5E5N - chains A and C; structure by X-ray diffraction, 2.00 A resolution.

Chain A (and C):
Protein: Polyketide synthase PksL
Source organism: Bacillus subtilis (strain 168)
Notes: chain C of this document is another copy of the same molecule, construct and numbering; everything in this record applies to it too
UniProt: Q05470 (PKSL_BACSU); residues -1 to 595 here correspond to UniProt positions 2870-3466 (UniProt number = residue number + 2871)
Sequence (617 residues; numbered -21 to 595; the number before each row is that of its first residue; numbers below 1 keep their minus sign (Met-21 is residue -21)):
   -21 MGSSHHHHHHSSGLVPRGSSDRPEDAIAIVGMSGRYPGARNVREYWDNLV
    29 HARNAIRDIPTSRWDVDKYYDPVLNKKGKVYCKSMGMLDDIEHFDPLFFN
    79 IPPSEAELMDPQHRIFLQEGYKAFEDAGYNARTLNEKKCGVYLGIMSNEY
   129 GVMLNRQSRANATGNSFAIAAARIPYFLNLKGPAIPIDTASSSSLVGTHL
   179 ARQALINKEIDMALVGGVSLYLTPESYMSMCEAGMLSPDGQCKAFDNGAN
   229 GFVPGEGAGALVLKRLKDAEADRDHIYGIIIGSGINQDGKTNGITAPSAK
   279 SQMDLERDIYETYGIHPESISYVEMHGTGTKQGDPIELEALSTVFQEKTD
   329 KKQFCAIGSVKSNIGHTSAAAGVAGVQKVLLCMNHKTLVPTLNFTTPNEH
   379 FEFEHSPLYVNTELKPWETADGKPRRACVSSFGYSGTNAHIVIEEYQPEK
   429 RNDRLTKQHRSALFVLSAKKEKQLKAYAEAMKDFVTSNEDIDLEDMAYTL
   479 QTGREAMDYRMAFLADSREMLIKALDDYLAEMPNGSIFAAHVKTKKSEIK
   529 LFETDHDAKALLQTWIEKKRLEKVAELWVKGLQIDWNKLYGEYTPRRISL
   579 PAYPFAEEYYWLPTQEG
Unresolved in the structure: -21 to 2, 52-56, 134-141, 209-210, 428-438, 592-595 (chain C: -21 to 2, 45-59, 133-141, 206-225, 309-310, 428-437, 592-595)
Sequence notes: initiating methionine (-21); expression tag (-20 to -2); engineered mutation Ser169 (Cys3040 in Q05470)

Interface between chain A and chain C:
Residue-residue contacts - 80 pairs, chain A then chain C:
  Glu114(A) - Lys278(C)
  Lys116(A) - Asp286(C)  salt bridge
  Asn126(A) - Asn126(C)
  Ser144(A) - Tyr412(C)  hydrogen bond
  Phe145(A) - Phe145(C)  hydrophobic
  Phe145(A) - Asp166(C)
  Ala146(A) - Asp166(C)  hydrogen bond (backbone-side chain)
  Ala146(A) - Thr167(C)
  Ala146(A) - Ala168(C)
  Ala146(A) - Ser413(C)
  Ile147(A) - Tyr412(C)  hydrophobic
  Ile147(A) - Ser413(C)
  Ala150(A) - Gln265(C)
  Ala150(A) - Ser413(C)
  Pro153(A) - Gln265(C)
  Pro153(A) - Gly267(C)
  Pro153(A) - Lys268(C)
  Tyr154(A) - Gly267(C)
  Tyr154(A) - Lys268(C)  hydrogen bond
  Tyr154(A) - Thr269(C)  hydrogen bond (side chain-backbone)
  Tyr154(A) - Gly271(C)  hydrogen bond (side chain-backbone)
  Tyr154(A) - Ile272(C)  hydrophobic
  Asn157(A) - Gly267(C)
  Asn157(A) - Lys268(C)  hydrogen bond (side chain-backbone)
  Leu158(A) - Gln265(C)
  Leu158(A) - Gly267(C)
  Lys159(A) - Asn264(C)
  Lys159(A) - Gln265(C)  hydrogen bond (backbone-backbone)
  Lys159(A) - Asp266(C)  hydrogen bond (side chain-backbone)
  Lys159(A) - Ser279(C)
  Gly160(A) - Gln265(C)
  Pro161(A) - Ile263(C)  hydrophobic
  Pro161(A) - Asn264(C)
  Ala162(A) - Thr167(C)
  Ala162(A) - Gln265(C)
  Ala162(A) - Thr415(C)  hydrogen bond (backbone-side chain)
  Pro164(A) - Asp166(C)
  Asp166(A) - Phe145(C)
  Asp166(A) - Ala146(C)  hydrogen bond (side chain-backbone)
  Asp166(A) - Pro164(C)
  Thr167(A) - Ala146(C)
  Thr167(A) - Ala162(C)
  Ala168(A) - Ala146(C)
  Val174(A) - Ile163(C)  hydrophobic
  His177(A) - Glu187(C)  salt bridge
  Gln181(A) - Asn185(C)  hydrogen bond
  Gln181(A) - Glu187(C)  hydrogen bond
  Asn185(A) - Gln181(C)
  Glu187(A) - His177(C)  salt bridge
  Glu187(A) - Gln181(C)
  Ile263(A) - Pro161(C)  hydrophobic
  Asn264(A) - Lys159(C)
  Asn264(A) - Pro161(C)
  Gln265(A) - Ala150(C)
  Gln265(A) - Pro153(C)
  Gln265(A) - Leu158(C)
  Gln265(A) - Lys159(C)  hydrogen bond (backbone-backbone)
  Gln265(A) - Gly160(C)
  Gln265(A) - Ala162(C)
  Asp266(A) - Lys159(C)  hydrogen bond (backbone-side chain)
  Gly267(A) - Pro153(C)
  Gly267(A) - Tyr154(C)
  Gly267(A) - Asn157(C)
  Gly267(A) - Leu158(C)
  Lys268(A) - Pro153(C)
  Lys268(A) - Tyr154(C)  hydrogen bond
  Lys268(A) - Asn157(C)  hydrogen bond (backbone-side chain)
  Thr269(A) - Tyr154(C)  hydrogen bond (backbone-side chain)
  Gly271(A) - Tyr154(C)  hydrogen bond (backbone-side chain)
  Ile272(A) - Ala150(C)
  Ile272(A) - Tyr154(C)  hydrophobic
  Lys278(A) - Glu114(C)
  Ser279(A) - Lys159(C)
  Asp286(A) - Lys116(C)  salt bridge
  Tyr412(A) - Ser144(C)  hydrogen bond
  Tyr412(A) - Ile147(C)  hydrophobic
  Ser413(A) - Ala146(C)
  Ser413(A) - Ile147(C)
  Ser413(A) - Ala150(C)
  Thr415(A) - Ala162(C)  hydrogen bond (side chain-backbone)
Interface residues without a listed pair, chain A (47 interface residues in all): Val130, Arg151, Ile163, Ile165, Leu178, Asn270, Ser276
Interface residues without a listed pair, chain C (46 interface residues in all): Val130, Arg151, Ile165, Val174, Leu178, Asn270

Overview:
The interface between chain A and chain C involves 47 residues on one side and 46 on the other, with 20
hydrogen bonds and 4 salt bridges. Polar pairs include Lys116(A)-Asp286(C), His177(A)-Glu187(C) and
Ser144(A)-Tyr412(C).
Both chains are Polyketide synthase PksL (Bacillus subtilis (strain 168)). Entry 5E5N (Ketosynthase from
module 6 of the bacillaene synthase from Bacillus subtilis 168 (C167S mutant, crystal form ...) was determined
by X-ray diffraction, deposited together with 5ELP, 5ENY, 5ERB, 5ERF and 5E6K.
